2UUB - chains A and D of the 23 polymer chains in the assembly; structure by X-ray diffraction, 2.80 A resolution.

[Chain A]
Molecule: 16S Ribosomal RNA
From: Thermus thermophilus
Sequence (1522 nucleotides; each row starts with the number of its first residue; note: 44 numbers in that range are skipped by the numbering (no residue carries them; nothing is unmodelled there); a row labelled like 189A-189L holds insertion residues (189A, then the next letters in order); numbering starts at 0):
     0 UUUGUUGGAGAGUUUGAUCCUGGCUCAGGGUGAACGCUGGCGGCGUGCCU
    50 AAGACAUGCAAGUCGUGCGGGCCG
    76 CGGGGUUUU
    88 ACUCCG
    96 UGGUCAGCGGCGGACGGGUGAGUAACGCGUGGGU
  129A G
   130 ACCUACCCGGAAGAGGGGGACAACCCGGGGAAACUCGGGCUAAUCCCCCA
   180 UGUGGACCCG
189A-189L CCCCUUGGGGUG
   190 UGUCCAAAGGGCUUU
   216 GCCCGCUUCCGGAUGGGCCCGCGUCCCAUCAGCUAGUUGGUGGGGUAAUG
   266 GCCCACCAAGGCGACGACGGGUAGCCGGUCUGAGAGGAUGGCCGGCCACA
   316 GGGGCACUGAGACACGGGCCCCACUCCUACGGGAGGCAGCAGUUAGGAAU
   366 CUUCCGCAAUGGGCGCAAGCCUGACGGAGCGACGCCGCUUGGAGGAAGAA
   416 GCCCUUCGGGGUGUAAACUCCUGA
   441 ACCCGGGACGAAACCCCC
   460 GA
   470 CGAGGGGA
   479 CUGACGGUACCGGGGUAA
   498 UAGCGCCGGCCAACUCCGUGCCAGCAGCCGCGGUAAUACGGAGGGCGCGA
   548 GCGUUACCCGGAUUCACUGGGCGUAAAGGGCGUGUAGGCGGCCUGGGGCG
   598 UCCCAUGUGAAAGACCACGGCUCAACCGUGGGGGAGCGUGGGAUACGCUC
   648 AGGCUAGACGGUGGGAGAGGGUGGUGGAAUUCCCGGAGUAGCGGUGAAAU
   698 GCGCAGAUACCGGGAGGAACGCCGAUGGCGAAGGCAGCCACCUGGUCCAC
   748 CCGUGACGCUGAGGCGCGAAAGCGUGGGGAGCAAACCGGAUUAGAUACCC
   798 GGGUAGUCCACGCCCUAAACGAUGCGCGCUAGGUCUCUGGGUCU
   848 CCUGGGGGCCGAAGCUAACGCGUUAAGCGCGCCGCCUGGGGAGUACGGCC
   898 GCAAGGCUGAAACUCAAAGGAAUUGACGGGGGCCCGCACAAGCGGUGGAG
   948 CAUGUGGUUUAAUUCGAAGCAACGCGAAGAACCUUACCAGGCCUUGACAU
   998 GCUA
 1001A G
  1002 GGAACCCGGGUGAAAGCCUGGGGUGCCCC
1030A-1030D GCGA
  1031 GGGGAGCCCUAGCACAGGUGCUGCAUGGCCGUCGUCAGCUCGUGCCGUGA
  1081 GGUGUUGGGUUAAGUCCCGCAACGAGCGCAACCCCCGCCGUUAGUUGCCA
  1131 GCGGUUCGGCCGGGCACUCUAACGGGACUGCCCGCG
  1168 AAAGCGGGAGGAAGGAGGGGACGACGUCUGGUCAGCAUGGCCCUUACGGC
  1218 CUGGGCGACACACGUGCUACAAUGCCCACUACAAAGCGAUGCCACCCGGC
  1268 AACGGGGAGCUAAUCGCAAAAAGGUGGGCCCAGUUCGGAUUGGGGUCUGC
  1318 AACCCGACCCCAUGAAGCCGGAAUCGCUAGUAAUCGCGGAUCAGCC
 1363A A
  1364 UGCCGCGGUGAAUACGUUCCCGGGCCUUGUACACACCGCCCGUCACGCCA
  1414 UGGGAGCGGGCUCUACCCGAAGUCGCCGG
1442A-1442B GA
  1443 GCCUA
  1452 C
  1456 GGGCAGGCGCCGAGGGUAGGGCCCGUGACUGGGGCGAAGUCGUAACAAGG
  1506 UAGCUGUACCGGAAGGUGCGGCUGGAUCACCUCCUUUCU
Unresolved in the structure: 0-4, 1534-1538
Bound ions: Mg2+ site 1: U12, G22; Mg2+ site 2: U12, C526, A914; Mg2+ site 3: G15, U920; Mg2+ site 4 near G21 (its only coordinating residue here); Mg2+ site 5: A33, C398; Mg2+ site 6: U37, G38; Mg2+ site 7: C48, U114; Mg2+ site 8: C48, G115; Mg2+ site 9 near A53 (its only coordinating residue here); Mg2+ site 10: C58, U387, G388; Mg2+ site 11: A59, U387; Mg2+ site 12: G61, U62, G105; 126 more Mg2+ sites not listed; 23 more K+ sites not listed
Residues lining bound ligands: paromomycin (PAR): G1405, U1406, C1407, A1408, C1409, G1489, C1490, G1491, A1492, A1493, G1494, U1495, C1496
Reported in the primary citation:
  - Mg2+ coordination: C518
  - conformationally variable residues: G530

[Chain D]
Protein: 30S ribosomal protein S4
From: Thermus thermophilus
UniProt: P80373 (RS4_THET8); residues 2-209 here correspond to UniProt positions 1-208 (UniProt number = residue number - 1)
Amino-acid sequence (209 residues; numbered 1 to 209; the number before each row is that of its first residue):
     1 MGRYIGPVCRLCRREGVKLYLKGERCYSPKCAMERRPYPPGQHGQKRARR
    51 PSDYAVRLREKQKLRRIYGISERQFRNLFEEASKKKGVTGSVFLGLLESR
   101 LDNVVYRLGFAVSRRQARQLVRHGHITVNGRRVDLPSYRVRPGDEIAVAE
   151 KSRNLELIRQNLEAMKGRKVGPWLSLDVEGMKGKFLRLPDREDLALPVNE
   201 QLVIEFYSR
Unresolved in the structure: 1
Bound ions: Zn2+: Cys9, Cys26, Cys31; Mg2+: Ala82, Ser83, Lys85, Thr89

[Chain A / chain D interface]
Pairs across the interface - 122 pairs, chain A then chain D:
  A8(A) - Glu205(D)  hydrogen bond to the base
  A8(A) - Ser208(D)  base contact
  A8(A) - Arg209(D)  base contact
  A26(A) - Arg209(D)  hydrogen bond to the sugar
  G28(A) - Arg76(D)  salt bridge to the phosphate
  C400(A) - Arg73(D)  salt bridge to the phosphate
  C401(A) - Arg73(D)  salt bridge to the phosphate
  C401(A) - Asn77(D)  hydrogen bond to the phosphate
  G402(A) - Gln74(D)  hydrogen bond to the phosphate
  G402(A) - Leu135(D)  sugar contact
  G402(A) - Ser137(D)  hydrogen bond to the phosphate
  C403(A) - Gln74(D)  hydrogen bond to the phosphate
  C403(A) - Arg122(D)  hydrogen bond to the sugar
  C403(A) - Pro136(D)  phosphate contact
  C403(A) - Ser137(D)  hydrogen bond to the phosphate
  U404(A) - Gly2(D)  hydrogen bond to the base
  U404(A) - Arg118(D)  salt bridge to the phosphate
  U404(A) - Arg122(D)  phosphate contact
  U404(A) - Pro136(D)  phosphate contact
  U405(A) - Gly2(D)  hydrogen bond to the base
  U405(A) - Arg3(D)  salt bridge to the phosphate
  G406(A) - Arg3(D)  hydrogen bond to the phosphate
  G406(A) - Ile5(D)  sugar contact
  G406(A) - Gln119(D)  hydrogen bond to the sugar
  G407(A) - Arg3(D)  salt bridge to the phosphate
  G407(A) - Ser113(D)  phosphate contact
  G407(A) - Arg115(D)  salt bridge to the phosphate
  G407(A) - Gln116(D)  sugar contact
  G407(A) - Gln119(D)  sugar contact
  A408(A) - Leu21(D)  phosphate contact
  A408(A) - Lys22(D)  phosphate contact
  A408(A) - Val112(D)  sugar contact
  A408(A) - Ser113(D)  hydrogen bond to the phosphate
  A408(A) - Arg115(D)  phosphate contact
  A408(A) - Gln116(D)  sugar contact
  G409(A) - Lys22(D)  phosphate contact
  G409(A) - Glu24(D)  phosphate contact
  G409(A) - Arg25(D)  hydrogen bond to the phosphate
  G410(A) - Lys22(D)  hydrogen bond to the base
  G410(A) - Arg25(D)  salt bridge to the phosphate
  G410(A) - Lys30(D)  salt bridge to the phosphate
  A411(A) - Lys30(D)  salt bridge to the phosphate
  A412(A) - Arg35(D)  salt bridge to the phosphate
  G413(A) - Arg35(D)  base contact
  G413(A) - Arg36(D)  base contact
  C419(A) - Gln42(D)  sugar contact
  G425(A) - Gln45(D)  hydrogen bond to the phosphate
  G426(A) - Arg36(D)  salt bridge to the phosphate
  G426(A) - Tyr38(D)  hydrogen bond to the phosphate
  G426(A) - Gly41(D)  hydrogen bond to the phosphate
  G426(A) - Gln42(D)  hydrogen bond to the sugar
  U427(A) - Arg13(D)  salt bridge to the phosphate
  U427(A) - Arg36(D)  salt bridge to the phosphate
  U427(A) - Pro40(D)  phosphate contact
  U427(A) - Gly41(D)  hydrogen bond to the phosphate
  G428(A) - Pro7(D)  sugar contact
  G428(A) - Arg10(D)  salt bridge to the phosphate
  G428(A) - Arg13(D)  phosphate contact
  G428(A) - Arg36(D)  hydrogen bond to the sugar
  U429(A) - Arg13(D)  salt bridge to the phosphate
  U429(A) - Lys22(D)  hydrogen bond to the phosphate
  U429(A) - Arg25(D)  sugar contact
  U429(A) - Ala32(D)  phosphate contact
  U429(A) - Arg36(D)  salt bridge to the phosphate
  A430(A) - Pro7(D)  phosphate contact
  A430(A) - Val8(D)  hydrogen bond to the phosphate
  A430(A) - Cys9(D)  hydrogen bond to the phosphate
  A430(A) - Lys22(D)  salt bridge to the phosphate
  C436(A) - Glu156(D)  sugar contact
  U437(A) - Gln119(D)  base contact
  U437(A) - His123(D)  hydrogen bond to the base
  U437(A) - His125(D)  hydrogen bond to the sugar
  U437(A) - Leu155(D)  sugar contact
  G438(A) - His123(D)  sugar contact
  G438(A) - His125(D)  salt bridge to the phosphate
  A439(A) - His123(D)  salt bridge to the phosphate
  C489(A) - Arg132(D)  salt bridge to the phosphate
  G490(A) - Arg132(D)  salt bridge to the phosphate
  G491(A) - Lys151(D)  phosphate contact
  A495(A) - Gln119(D)  base contact
  A495(A) - His123(D)  base contact
  A499(A) - Gly2(D)  base contact
  C508(A) - Tyr54(D)  sugar contact
  C508(A) - Arg209(D)  salt bridge to the phosphate
  A509(A) - Ser52(D)  hydrogen bond to the phosphate
  A509(A) - Tyr54(D)  phosphate contact
  A509(A) - Ala55(D)  sugar contact
  A509(A) - Leu58(D)  sugar contact
  C511(A) - His43(D)  hydrogen bond to the base
  U512(A) - Gln42(D)  hydrogen bond to the sugar
  U512(A) - His43(D)  sugar contact
  U512(A) - Lys46(D)  salt bridge to the phosphate
  G540(A) - Gln42(D)  base contact
  G540(A) - His43(D)  base contact
  G541(A) - Gly41(D)  sugar contact
  G541(A) - Gln42(D)  hydrogen bond to the sugar
  G542(A) - Arg10(D)  salt bridge to the phosphate
  G542(A) - Arg14(D)  hydrogen bond to the phosphate
  G542(A) - Pro40(D)  sugar contact
  G542(A) - Gly41(D)  sugar contact
  C543(A) - Arg10(D)  salt bridge to the phosphate
  C543(A) - Arg14(D)  salt bridge to the phosphate
  C543(A) - Arg59(D)  phosphate contact
  G544(A) - Arg59(D)  salt bridge to the phosphate
  G544(A) - Gln62(D)  phosphate contact
  G544(A) - Arg66(D)  salt bridge to the phosphate
  C545(A) - Lys61(D)  salt bridge to the phosphate
  C545(A) - Gln62(D)  hydrogen bond to the phosphate
  C545(A) - Arg65(D)  salt bridge to the phosphate
  C545(A) - Glu72(D)  phosphate contact
  G546(A) - Ser71(D)  phosphate contact
  G546(A) - Glu72(D)  hydrogen bond to the phosphate
  G546(A) - Arg73(D)  hydrogen bond to the phosphate
  A547(A) - Gly2(D)  hydrogen bond to the phosphate
  G616(A) - Arg141(D)  salt bridge to the phosphate
  U619(A) - Arg132(D)  base contact
  U619(A) - Val133(D)  base contact
  U619(A) - Asp134(D)  hydrogen bond to the base
  U619(A) - Leu135(D)  base contact
  C620(A) - Leu135(D)  base contact
  C620(A) - Ser137(D)  base contact
  C620(A) - Tyr138(D)  sugar contact
Also at the interface, not in a pair above, chain A (52 interface residues in all): G27, C418, C435, A614
Also at the interface, not in a pair above, chain D (70 interface residues in all): Tyr4, Gly6, Gly23, Arg49, Arg57, Lys85, Leu157, Phe206

[Overview]
52 residues of chain A and 70 residues of chain D are in contact; the contacts include 36 hydrogen bonds and
32 salt bridges. Among the polar pairs are A8(A)-Glu205(D), U404(A)-Gly2(D) and U405(A)-Gly2(D). Bound to
chain A: paromomycin. U12(A) and G22(A) coordinate Mg2+ site 1. The paper reports Mg2+ coordination by
C518(A); conformational variability at G530(A).
Chain A is 16S Ribosomal RNA and chain D is 30S ribosomal protein S4, both from Thermus thermophilus; the
structure, Structure of the Thermus thermophilus 30S ribosomal subunit complexed with a Valine-ASL with cmo5U
in position ..., was determined by X-ray diffraction (same publication as 2UUC, 2UU9 and 2UUA).
